4NMX - chains B and Z of the 3 polymer chains in the assembly; structure by X-ray diffraction, 1.85 A resolution.

[Chain B]
Molecule: Proprotein convertase subtilisin/kexin type 9
From: Homo sapiens
Notes: EC 3.4.21.-; fragment: catalytic domain
UniProt: Q8NBP7 (PCSK9_HUMAN); residue numbers follow UniProt; this construct covers 153-452
Sequence (308 residues; row label = number of the first residue in the row):
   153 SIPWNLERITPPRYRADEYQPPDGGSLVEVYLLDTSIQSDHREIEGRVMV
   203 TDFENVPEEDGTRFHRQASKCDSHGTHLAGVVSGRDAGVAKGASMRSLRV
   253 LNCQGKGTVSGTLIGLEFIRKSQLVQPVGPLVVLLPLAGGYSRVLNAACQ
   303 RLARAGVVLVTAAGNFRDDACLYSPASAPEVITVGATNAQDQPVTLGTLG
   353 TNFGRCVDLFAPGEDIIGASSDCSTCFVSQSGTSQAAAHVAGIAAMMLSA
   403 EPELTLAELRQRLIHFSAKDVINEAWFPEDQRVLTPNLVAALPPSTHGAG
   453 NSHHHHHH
Not modelled in the structure: 164-175, 217-220, 447-460
Sequence notes: expression tag (453-460)
Disulfides: C223-C255, C323-C358, C375-C378
Reported in the primary citation:
  - mutagenesis - S153A, L158A, D367A, Q382A: decreased binding to peptide 2-8 (chain Z)

[Chain Z]
Molecule: peptide 2-8
Sequence (15 residues; numbered 0 to 14; the number before each row is that of its first residue; numbering starts at 0):
     0 XTVFTSWEEYLDWVX
Modified / non-standard residues: ACE (acetyl group) at position 0; NH2 (amino group) at position 14
Reported in the primary citation:
  - mutagenesis - T1DEL (6-fold), S5A (>20-fold), E8A (>20-fold): decreased binding to Proprotein convertase subtilisin/kexin type 9 (chain B)
  - mutagenesis - W12A, V13A: unchanged binding to Proprotein convertase subtilisin/kexin type 9 (chain B)
  - contacts within the chain: F3-Y9 (hydrophobic contact), F3-W12 (hydrophobic contact), T4-E8 (hydrogen bond), S5-E8 (hydrogen bond)

[Interface between chain B and chain Z]
Contacting residue pairs - 18 pairs, chain B then chain Z:
  P155(B) - W6(Z)  hydrophobic
  P155(B) - Y9(Z)
  D238(B) - W6(Z)
  A239(B) - W6(Z)  hydrophobic
  I369(B) - Y9(Z)  hydrophobic
  S372(B) - V2(Z)
  D374(B) - V2(Z)
  T377(B) - T4(Z)  hydrogen bond (side chain-backbone)
  T377(B) - S5(Z)
  C378(B) - V2(Z)  hydrophobic
  C378(B) - F3(Z)
  C378(B) - T4(Z)
  F379(B) - T1(Z)
  F379(B) - V2(Z)
  F379(B) - F3(Z)  hydrogen bond (backbone-backbone)
  F379(B) - S5(Z)
  F379(B) - W6(Z)
  V380(B) - T1(Z)
Interface residues without a listed pair, chain B (12 interface residues in all): S153, C375
Interface residues without a listed pair, chain Z (9 interface residues in all): ACE_0, L10
The authors on this interface:
  - pairs named by the authors: P155(B)-W6(Z), P155(B)-Y9(Z), T377(B)-T4(Z) (hydrogen bond), F379(B)-F3(Z) (backbone contact), S381(B)-T1(Z) (water-mediated contact), F3(Z)-I369(B), W6(Z)-D238(B), W6(Z)-A239(B), W6(Z)-F379(B), Y9(Z)-I369(B)
  - interface residues, chain B: P155(B), D238(B), I368(B), I369(B), S372(B), D374(B), T377(B), C378(B), F379(B), V380(B)
  - hot spots on chain B (mutagenesis) - I369A, F379A: decreased binding to peptide 2-8 (chain Z)
  - hot spots on chain Z (mutagenesis) - F3A (>1,000-fold), W6A (>1,000-fold): decreased binding to Proprotein convertase subtilisin/kexin type 9 (chain B)

[Summary]
12 residues of chain B face 9 of chain Z across their interface; the contacts include 2 hydrogen bonds. Polar
contacts include T377(B)-T4(Z) and F379(B)-F3(Z). The authors report contacts between P155(B) and W6(Z),
P155(B) and Y9(Z) and F3(Z) and I369(B) among others; a hydrogen bond between T377(B) and T4(Z); a backbone
contact between F379(B) and F3(Z). From the paper: S153A, L158A and D367A of chain B, among others, reduce
binding to peptide 2-8 (chain Z); interface residues P155(B), D238(B) and I368(B) among others; 13
substitutions were tested in all.
Chain B is Proprotein convertase subtilisin/kexin type 9 (Homo sapiens) and chain Z is peptide 2-8; the
structure, PCSK9(deltaCRD) in complex with phage-derived inhibitory peptide 2-8, was determined by X-ray
diffraction.
